Entry 8J54 (X-ray diffraction, 2.72 A resolution); this record covers chains B and D of the 4 polymer chains in the assembly.

[Chain B]
Molecule: 18-nt DNA strand
From: Homo sapiens
Sequence (18 nucleotides; each row starts with the number of its first residue):
   611 CTAGGTCAGT AGGTCATG

[Chain D]
Name: Retinoic acid receptor RXR
From: Mus musculus
UniProtKB: Q6LC96 (Q6LC96_MOUSE); residues 134-216 here correspond to UniProt positions 107-189 (UniProt number = residue number - 27)
Amino-acid sequence (83 residues; each row starts with the number of its first residue):
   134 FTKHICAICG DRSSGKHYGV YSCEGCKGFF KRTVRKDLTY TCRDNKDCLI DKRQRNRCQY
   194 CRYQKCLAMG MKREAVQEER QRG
Unresolved in the structure: 134-135, 213-216

[Interface between chain B and chain D]
Contacting residue pairs (18; chain B residue first):
  DT612(B) with Ser-147(D), phosphate contact; Gly-148(D), phosphate contact; Lys-149(D), hydrogen bond to the phosphate
  DA613(B) with Lys-149(D), phosphate contact; His-150(D), phosphate contact; Tyr-151(D), hydrogen bond to the phosphate; Gly-152(D), phosphate contact; Ala-208(D), sugar contact; Gln-210(D), phosphate contact
  DG614(B) with Tyr-151(D), hydrogen bond to the phosphate; Lys-160(D), hydrogen bond to the base; Arg-168(D), salt bridge to the phosphate; Val-209(D), phosphate contact; Gln-210(D), hydrogen bond to the phosphate
  DG615(B) with Lys-160(D), base contact; Lys-164(D), salt bridge to the phosphate; Arg-168(D), salt bridge to the phosphate; Glu-212(D), phosphate contact
Other interface residues (no listed pair), chain B (5 interface residues in all): DT616

[Summary]
5 residues of chain B face 13 of chain D across their interface; the contacts include 5 hydrogen bonds and 3
salt bridges. Polar pairs include DG614(B)/Lys-160(D), DT612(B)/Lys-149(D) and DA613(B)/Tyr-151(D).
Here chain B is an 18-nt DNA strand (Homo sapiens) and chain D is Retinoic acid receptor RXR (Mus musculus).
Entry 8J54 (Crystal structure of RXR/DR2 complex) was determined by X-ray diffraction (same publication as
7XVN).
